4HP3 - chains B and C of the 3 polymer chains in the assembly; structure by X-ray diffraction, 2.05 A resolution.

== Chain B ==
Molecule: 12-nt DNA strand
Sequence (12 nucleotides; each row starts with the number of its first residue):
     1 GCCAACGTTGGC

== Chain C ==
Protein: LOC100036628 protein
Organism: Xenopus (SILURANA) tropicalis
UniProt: A0JP82 (A0JP82_XENTR); residue numbers follow UniProt; this construct covers 58-111
Amino-acid sequence (72 residues; each row starts with the number of its first residue):
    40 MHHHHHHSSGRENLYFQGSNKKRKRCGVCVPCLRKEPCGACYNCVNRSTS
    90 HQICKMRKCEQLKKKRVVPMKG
Unresolved in the structure: 40-58, 110-111
Differences from the reference sequence: expression tag (40-57)
Metal / ion sites: Zn2+ site 1: Cys65, Cys68, Cys71, Cys98; Zn2+ site 2: Cys77, Cys80, Cys83, Cys93
UniProt features mapped onto this chain:
  - zinc finger: Ser58 to Glu99 (CXXC-type)
  - binding site (Zn(2+)): Cys65, Cys68, Cys71, Cys77, Cys80, Cys83, Cys93, Cys98
  - mutagenesis: His90 (H90A: Abolishes binding to target DNA. No effect on nuclear location and on enzyme activity; H90R: Increased binding affinity for CpT dsDNA)
What the authors report for this chain:
  - binding site for the 12-nt DNA strand: His90, Gln91
  - binding site for the 12-nt DNA strand (chain B): Ser89, His90
  - mutagenesis - H90A: abolished binding to target gene promoters

== Chain B / chain C interface ==
Contacting residue pairs (16):
  DC3(B) - Lys94(C)  sugar contact
  DA4(B) - Tyr81(C)  sugar contact
  DA4(B) - Lys94(C)  salt bridge to the phosphate
  DA5(B) - Tyr81(C)  hydrogen bond to the phosphate
  DA5(B) - Thr88(C)  phosphate contact
  DA5(B) - Ser89(C)  phosphate contact
  DA5(B) - Gln91(C)  base contact
  DC6(B) - Ser89(C)  hydrogen bond to the base
  DC6(B) - His90(C)  base contact
  DC6(B) - Gln91(C)  base contact
  DG7(B) - His90(C)  hydrogen bond to the base
  DT9(B) - Lys61(C)  hydrogen bond to the base
  DG10(B) - Lys60(C)  phosphate contact
  DG10(B) - Lys61(C)  sugar contact
  DG10(B) - Lys63(C)  hydrogen bond to the phosphate
  DG11(B) - Lys63(C)  salt bridge to the phosphate
Interface residues without a listed pair, chain B (9 interface residues in all): DT8
Interface residues without a listed pair, chain C (10 interface residues in all): Asn82

== Overview ==
9 residues of chain B and 10 residues of chain C are in contact, with 5 hydrogen bonds and 2 salt bridges.
Among the polar pairs are DC6(B)-Ser89(C), DG7(B)-His90(C) and DT9(B)-Lys61(C). From the paper: a binding site
for the 12-nt DNA strand at His90(C) and Gln91(C); H90A of chain C abolishes binding to target gene promoters.
Chain B is a 12-nt DNA strand and chain C is LOC100036628 protein (Xenopus (SILURANA) tropicalis); the
structure, Crystal structure of Tet3 in complex with a CpG dsDNA, was determined by X-ray diffraction together
with 4HP1 from the same study.
